PDB entry 5LMN | electron microscopy, 3.55 A resolution | chains A and Q of the 24 polymer chains in the assembly

# Chain A
Molecule: 16S ribosomal RNA
From: Thermus thermophilus HB8
Sequence (1522 nucleotides; row label = number of the first residue in the row; note: 44 numbers in that range are skipped by the numbering (no residue carries them; nothing is unmodelled there); a row labelled like 189A-189L holds insertion residues (189A, then the next letters in order); numbering starts at 0):
     0 UUUGUUGGAGAGUUUGAUCCUGGCUCAGGGUGAACGCUGGCGGCGUGCCU
    50 AAGACAUGCAAGUCGUGCGGGCCG
    76 CGGGGUUUU
    88 ACUCCG
    96 UGGUCAGCGGCGGACGGGUGAGUAACGCGUGGGU
  129A G
   130 ACCUACCCGGAAGAGGGGGACAACCCGGGGAAACUCGGGCUAAUCCCCCA
   180 UGUGGACCCG
189A-189L CCCCUUGGGGUG
   190 UGUCCAAAGGGCUUU
   216 GCCCGCUUCCGGAUGGGCCCGCGUCCCAUCAGCUAGUUGGUGGGGUAAUG
   266 GCCCACCAAGGCGACGACGGGUAGCCGGUCUGAGAGGAUGGCCGGCCACA
   316 GGGGCACUGAGACACGGGCCCCACUCCUACGGGAGGCAGCAGUUAGGAAU
   366 CUUCCGCAAUGGGCGCAAGCCUGACGGAGCGACGCCGCUUGGAGGAAGAA
   416 GCCCUUCGGGGUGUAAACUCCUGA
   441 ACCCGGGACGAAACCCCC
   460 GA
   470 CGAGGGGA
   479 CUGACGGUACCGGGGUAA
   498 UAGCGCCGGCCAACUCCGUGCCAGCAGCCGCGGUAAUACGGAGGGCGCGA
   548 GCGUUACCCGGAUUCACUGGGCGUAAAGGGCGUGUAGGCGGCCUGGGGCG
   598 UCCCAUGUGAAAGACCACGGCUCAACCGUGGGGGAGCGUGGGAUACGCUC
   648 AGGCUAGACGGUGGGAGAGGGUGGUGGAAUUCCCGGAGUAGCGGUGAAAU
   698 GCGCAGAUACCGGGAGGAACGCCGAUGGCGAAGGCAGCCACCUGGUCCAC
   748 CCGUGACGCUGAGGCGCGAAAGCGUGGGGAGCAAACCGGAUUAGAUACCC
   798 GGGUAGUCCACGCCCUAAACGAUGCGCGCUAGGUCUCUGGGUCU
   848 CCUGGGGGCCGAAGCUAACGCGUUAAGCGCGCCGCCUGGGGAGUACGGCC
   898 GCAAGGCUGAAACUCAAAGGAAUUGACGGGGGCCCGCACAAGCGGUGGAG
   948 CAUGUGGUUUAAUUCGAAGCAACGCGAAGAACCUUACCAGGCCUUGACAU
   998 GCUA
 1001A G
  1002 GGAACCCGGGUGAAAGCCUGGGGUGCCCC
1030A-1030D GCGA
  1031 GGGGAGCCCUAGCACAGGUGCUGCAUGGCCGUCGUCAGCUCGUGCCGUGA
  1081 GGUGUUGGGUUAAGUCCCGCAACGAGCGCAACCCCCGCCGUUAGUUGCCA
  1131 GCGGUUCGGCCGGGCACUCUAACGGGACUGCCCGCG
  1168 AAAGCGGGAGGAAGGAGGGGACGACGUCUGGUCAGCAUGGCCCUUACGGC
  1218 CUGGGCGACACACGUGCUACAAUGCCCACUACAAAGCGAUGCCACCCGGC
  1268 AACGGGGAGCUAAUCGCAAAAAGGUGGGCCCAGUUCGGAUUGGGGUCUGC
  1318 AACCCGACCCCAUGAAGCCGGAAUCGCUAGUAAUCGCGGAUCAGCC
 1363A A
  1364 UGCCGCGGUGAAUACGUUCCCGGGCCUUGUACACACCGCCCGUCACGCCA
  1414 UGGGAGCGGGCUCUACCCGAAGUCGCCGG
1442A-1442B GA
  1443 GCCUA
  1452 C
  1456 GGGCAGGCGCCGAGGGUAGGGCCCGUGACUGGGGCGAAGUCGUAACAAGG
  1506 UAGCUGUACCGGAAGGUGCGGCUGGAUCACCUCCUUUCU
Not modelled in the structure: 0-4, 1533, 1543-1544
Reported in the primary citation:
  - binding site for mRNA: A790, G926

# Chain Q
Protein: 30S ribosomal protein S17
From: Thermus thermophilus (strain HB8 / ATCC 27634 / DSM 579)
UniProtKB: Q5SHP7 (RS17_THET8); residues 1-105 here = UniProt positions 1-105
Sequence (105 residues; each row starts with the number of its first residue):
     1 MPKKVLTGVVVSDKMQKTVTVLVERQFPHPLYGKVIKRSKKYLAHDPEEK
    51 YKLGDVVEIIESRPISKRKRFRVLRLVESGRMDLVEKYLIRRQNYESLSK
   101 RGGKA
Not modelled in the structure: 1, 101-105

# How chain A and chain Q interact
Pairs across the interface - 101 pairs, chain A then chain Q:
  G127(A) - Pro2(Q)  hydrogen bond to the sugar
  G127(A) - Glu61(Q)  hydrogen bond to the base
  G128(A) - Pro2(Q)  sugar contact
  G128(A) - Lys3(Q)  sugar contact
  G128(A) - Glu61(Q)  sugar contact
  A130(A) - Arg63(Q)  salt bridge to the phosphate
  A130(A) - Pro64(Q)  base contact
  U189F(A) - Lys3(Q)  base contact
  U189F(A) - Ser62(Q)  hydrogen bond to the base
  U189F(A) - Arg63(Q)  hydrogen bond to the base
  U189F(A) - Arg72(Q)  base contact
  G189G(A) - Arg63(Q)  hydrogen bond to the base
  C234(A) - Pro64(Q)  sugar contact
  C234(A) - Arg70(Q)  phosphate contact
  C235(A) - Glu61(Q)  hydrogen bond to the sugar
  C235(A) - Arg70(Q)  salt bridge to the phosphate
  C235(A) - Phe71(Q)  sugar contact
  G236(A) - Lys4(Q)  sugar contact
  G236(A) - Lys40(Q)  salt bridge to the phosphate
  G236(A) - Tyr42(Q)  hydrogen bond to the phosphate
  C237(A) - Arg25(Q)  hydrogen bond to the phosphate
  C237(A) - Lys40(Q)  salt bridge to the phosphate
  C237(A) - Tyr42(Q)  hydrogen bond to the phosphate
  G238(A) - Arg25(Q)  salt bridge to the phosphate
  A246(A) - Leu98(Q)  hydrogen bond to the sugar
  A246(A) - Ser99(Q)  hydrogen bond to the phosphate
  A246(A) - Lys100(Q)  phosphate contact
  G247(A) - Ser99(Q)  hydrogen bond to the phosphate
  G247(A) - Lys100(Q)  hydrogen bond to the phosphate
  U252(A) - Lys67(Q)  salt bridge to the phosphate
  U253(A) - Lys67(Q)  salt bridge to the phosphate
  G254(A) - Met15(Q)  sugar contact
  G254(A) - Gln16(Q)  hydrogen bond to the sugar
  G254(A) - Thr18(Q)  hydrogen bond to the sugar
  G254(A) - Leu43(Q)  sugar contact
  G254(A) - Ser66(Q)  hydrogen bond to the phosphate
  G254(A) - Lys67(Q)  phosphate contact
  G254(A) - Arg68(Q)  phosphate contact
  G254(A) - Lys69(Q)  hydrogen bond to the phosphate
  G255(A) - Gln16(Q)  sugar contact
  G255(A) - Lys17(Q)  hydrogen bond to the phosphate
  G255(A) - His45(Q)  salt bridge to the phosphate
  G255(A) - Ile65(Q)  phosphate contact
  G255(A) - Ser66(Q)  phosphate contact
  G255(A) - Lys69(Q)  salt bridge to the phosphate
  U256(A) - Lys17(Q)  salt bridge to the phosphate
  U264(A) - Arg63(Q)  hydrogen bond to the phosphate
  U264(A) - Pro64(Q)  hydrogen bond to the sugar
  G265(A) - Arg63(Q)  salt bridge to the phosphate
  G265(A) - Pro64(Q)  sugar contact
  G265(A) - Ile65(Q)  sugar contact
  G265(A) - Ser66(Q)  sugar contact
  G265(A) - Lys67(Q)  hydrogen bond to the sugar
  G265(A) - Arg70(Q)  sugar contact
  G266(A) - Lys67(Q)  phosphate contact
  C267(A) - Lys67(Q)  salt bridge to the phosphate
  A273(A) - Gln16(Q)  hydrogen bond to the sugar
  G275(A) - Lys14(Q)  salt bridge to the phosphate
  G275(A) - Met15(Q)  sugar contact
  G276(A) - Ser12(Q)  phosphate contact
  G276(A) - Met15(Q)  phosphate contact
  G276(A) - Thr20(Q)  hydrogen bond to the phosphate
  G276(A) - Leu43(Q)  phosphate contact
  G276(A) - Arg68(Q)  hydrogen bond to the phosphate
  C277(A) - Thr20(Q)  phosphate contact
  C277(A) - Lys41(Q)  salt bridge to the phosphate
  C277(A) - Leu43(Q)  phosphate contact
  C277(A) - Arg68(Q)  salt bridge to the phosphate
  C277(A) - Arg92(Q)  base contact
  G278(A) - Lys41(Q)  salt bridge to the phosphate
  G278(A) - Arg92(Q)  hydrogen bond to the base
  G278(A) - Tyr95(Q)  base contact
  A279(A) - Tyr95(Q)  hydrogen bond to the phosphate
  A279(A) - Leu98(Q)  hydrogen bond to the base
  C280(A) - Arg38(Q)  hydrogen bond to the sugar
  C280(A) - Ser39(Q)  hydrogen bond to the base
  C280(A) - Arg91(Q)  base contact
  C564(A) - Leu31(Q)  base contact
  C564(A) - Tyr32(Q)  sugar contact
  U582(A) - Ile90(Q)  sugar contact
  U582(A) - Asn94(Q)  hydrogen bond to the sugar
  A583(A) - Ile90(Q)  sugar contact
  A583(A) - Arg91(Q)  sugar contact
  A583(A) - Asn94(Q)  hydrogen bond to the sugar
  G584(A) - Lys87(Q)  salt bridge to the phosphate
  G585(A) - Lys34(Q)  hydrogen bond to the phosphate
  G585(A) - Lys37(Q)  salt bridge to the phosphate
  C586(A) - Lys34(Q)  salt bridge to the phosphate
  G597(A) - Gln26(Q)  sugar contact
  U598(A) - Pro28(Q)  phosphate contact
  G635(A) - Pro2(Q)  phosphate contact
  U636(A) - Pro2(Q)  phosphate contact
  C647(A) - Arg81(Q)  salt bridge to the phosphate
  A759(A) - Asn94(Q)  base contact
  G760(A) - Asn94(Q)  hydrogen bond to the base
  G760(A) - Ser97(Q)  base contact
  G760(A) - Leu98(Q)  sugar contact
  G761(A) - Ser97(Q)  sugar contact
  C879(A) - Lys34(Q)  salt bridge to the phosphate
  G895(A) - Lys100(Q)  sugar contact
  C896(A) - Lys100(Q)  sugar contact
Also at the interface, not in a pair above, chain A (46 interface residues in all): G301
Also at the interface, not in a pair above, chain Q (49 interface residues in all): Phe27, Val35

# Overview
Chain A and chain Q form an interface of 46 and 49 residues respectively, with 33 hydrogen bonds and 21 salt
bridges. Polar pairs include G127(A)-Glu61(Q), U189F(A)-Ser62(Q) and G189G(A)-Arg63(Q). The paper reports a
binding site for mRNA at A790(A) and G926(A).
Here chain A is 16S ribosomal RNA (Thermus thermophilus HB8) and chain Q is 30S ribosomal protein S17 (Thermus
thermophilus (strain HB8 / ATCC 27634 / DSM 579)). Entry 5LMN (Structure of bacterial 30S-IF1-IF3-mRNA
translation pre-initiation complex (state-1A)) was determined by electron microscopy, deposited together with
5LMO, 5LMP, 5LMQ, 5LMR, 5LMS, 5LMT, 5LMU and 5LMV.
